2BYP - chains C and H of the 10 polymer chains in the assembly; structure by X-ray diffraction, 2.07 A resolution.

[Chain C]
Name: Soluble acetylcholine receptor
From: Aplysia californica
UniProtKB: Q8WSF8 (Q8WSF8_APLCA); residues 1-208 here correspond to UniProt positions 18-225 (UniProt number = residue number + 17)
Amino-acid sequence (214 residues; numbered -5 to 208; the number before each row is that of its first residue; numbers below 1 keep their minus sign (Asp-5 is residue -5)):
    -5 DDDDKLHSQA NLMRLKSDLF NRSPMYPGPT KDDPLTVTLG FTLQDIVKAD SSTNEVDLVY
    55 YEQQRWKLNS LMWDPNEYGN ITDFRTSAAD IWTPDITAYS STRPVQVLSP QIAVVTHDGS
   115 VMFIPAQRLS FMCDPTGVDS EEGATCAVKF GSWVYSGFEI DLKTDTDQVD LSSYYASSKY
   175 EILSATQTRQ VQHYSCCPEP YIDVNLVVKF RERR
Unresolved in the structure: -5 to -3
Construct notes: expression tag (-5 to 0)
Disulfide bonds: Cys127-Cys140, Cys190-Cys191
Reported in the primary citation:
  - post-translational modification sites: Asn74

[Chain H]
Name: Alpha-conotoxin imi
UniProtKB: P50983 (CA1_CONIM); residues 401-412 here correspond to UniProt positions 5-16 (UniProt number = residue number - 396)
Amino-acid sequence (12 residues; row label = number of the first residue in the row):
   401 GCCSDPRCAW RC
Modified residues: Cys412 (2-amino-3-mercapto-propionamide; CY3)
Disulfide bonds: Cys402-Cys408, Cys403-Cys412
Swiss-Prot annotation at these positions:
  - site (Important for binding to human alpha-7 nAChR): Asp405, Pro406, Arg407, Ala409, Trp410

[Interface between chain C and chain H]
Residue-residue contacts (19; chain C residue first):
  Tyr93(C) with Pro406(H); Arg407(H), hydrogen bond
  Ser146(C) with Arg407(H)
  Trp147(C) with Pro406(H); Arg407(H), hydrogen bond (backbone-backbone)
  Val148(C) with Arg407(H)
  Tyr149(C) with Arg407(H)
  Tyr188(C) with Gly401(H); Cys402(H); Asp405(H), hydrogen bond; Cys408(H), hydrophobic
  Cys190(C) with Cys402(H), hydrophobic
  Cys191(C) with Arg411(H)
  Glu193(C) with Arg411(H), salt bridge
  Tyr195(C) with Asp405(H); Arg407(H); Cys408(H), hydrogen bond
  Ile196(C) with Arg407(H), hydrogen bond (backbone-side chain)
  Asp197(C) with Arg407(H), salt bridge
Other interface residues (no listed pair), chain C (13 interface residues in all): Ser150

[Overview]
The interface between chain C and chain H involves 13 residues on one side and 7 on the other; the contacts
include 5 hydrogen bonds and 2 salt bridges. Polar contacts include Glu193(C)-Arg411(H), Asp197(C)-Arg407(H)
and Tyr93(C)-Arg407(H). The paper reports a modification site at Asn74(C).
Here chain C is Soluble acetylcholine receptor (Aplysia californica) and chain H is Alpha-conotoxin imi. Entry
2BYP (Crystal structure of Aplysia californica AChBP in complex with alpha- conotoxin ImI) was determined by
X-ray diffraction, deposited together with 2BYN, 2BYQ, 2BYR and 2BYS.
